PDB entry 1SY6 | X-ray diffraction, 2.10 A resolution | chains H and A of the 3 polymer chains in the assembly

[Chain H]
Protein: OKT3 Fab heavy chain
Source organism: Mus musculus
Notes: fragment: fab fragment heavy chain; antibody fragment or engineered binder
Chain sequence (219 residues; row label = number of the first residue in the row):
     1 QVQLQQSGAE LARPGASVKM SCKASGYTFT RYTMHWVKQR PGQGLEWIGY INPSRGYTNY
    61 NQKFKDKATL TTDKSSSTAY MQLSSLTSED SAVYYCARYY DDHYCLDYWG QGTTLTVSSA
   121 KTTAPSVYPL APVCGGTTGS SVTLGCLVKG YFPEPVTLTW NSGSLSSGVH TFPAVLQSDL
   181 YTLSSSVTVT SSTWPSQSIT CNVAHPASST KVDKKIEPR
Disulfide bonds: Cys22-Cys96, Cys146-Cys201

[Chain A]
Protein: T-cell surface glycoprotein CD3 gamma/epsilon chain
Source organism: Homo sapiens
Notes: fragment: CD3 epsilon/gamma ecto domain
Reference sequence: chimeric construct of P09693, P07766: residues 1-81 from P09693 (CD3G_HUMAN) positions 23-103 (UniProt number = residue number + 22); residues 108-203 from P07766 positions 23-118 (UniProt number = residue number - 85)
Chain sequence (204 residues; row label = number of the first residue in the row; numbering starts at 0):
     0 MQSIKGNHLV KVYDYQEDGS VLLTCDAEAK NITWFKDGKM IGFLTEDKKK WNLGSNAKDP
    60 RGMYQCKGSQ NKSKPLQVYY RMGSADDAKK DAAKKDDAKK DDAKKDGSDG NEEMGGITQT
   120 PYKVSISGTT VILTCPQYPG SEILWQHNDK NIGGDEDDKN IGSDEDHLSL KEFSELEQSG
   180 YYVCYPRGSK PEDANFYLYL RARV
Disordered / not traced: 82-117
Disulfide bonds: Cys24-Cys65, Cys134-Cys183
Curated features (UniProtKB/Swiss-Prot):
  - glycosylation (N-linked (GlcNAc...) asparagine): Asn30, Asn70

[Chain H / chain A interface]
Pairs across the interface (19):
  Thr33(H) with Arg186(A)
  Tyr50(H) with Glu141(A), hydrogen bond; Arg186(A)
  Asn52(H) with Glu141(A), hydrogen bond; Arg186(A)
  Ser54(H) with Gly153(A); Glu155(A)
  Arg55(H) with Gly153(A), hydrogen bond (side chain-backbone); Glu155(A)
  Tyr57(H) with Gly139(A); Ser140(A); Glu141(A), hydrogen bond (side chain-backbone)
  Lys74(H) with Glu155(A), salt bridge
  Tyr99(H) with Gly187(A)
  Asp101(H) with Arg186(A), salt bridge
  Tyr104(H) with Gly187(A); Ser188(A); Lys189(A); Pro190(A)
Other interface residues (no listed pair), chain H (11 interface residues in all): Asn59
Other interface residues (no listed pair), chain A (12 interface residues in all): Gly152, Ser162

[In short]
The interface between chain H and chain A involves 11 residues on one side and 12 on the other, with 4
hydrogen bonds and 2 salt bridges. Among the polar pairs are Lys74(H)-Glu155(A), Asp101(H)-Arg186(A) and
Tyr50(H)-Glu141(A).
Chain H is OKT3 Fab heavy chain (Mus musculus) and chain A is T-cell surface glycoprotein CD3 gamma/epsilon
chain (Homo sapiens); the structure, Crystal Structure of CD3gammaepsilon Heterodimer in Complex with OKT3 Fab
Fragment, was determined by X-ray diffraction.
